Entry 4DX1 (X-ray diffraction, 2.85 A resolution); this record covers chain A.

== Chain A ==
Name: Transient receptor potential cation channel subfamily V member 4
Organism: Homo sapiens
Notes: fragment: N-terminal domain
UniProt: Q9HBA0 (TRPV4_HUMAN); numbering as in UniProt (aligned over 149-397)
Amino-acid sequence (259 residues; each row starts with the number of its first residue):
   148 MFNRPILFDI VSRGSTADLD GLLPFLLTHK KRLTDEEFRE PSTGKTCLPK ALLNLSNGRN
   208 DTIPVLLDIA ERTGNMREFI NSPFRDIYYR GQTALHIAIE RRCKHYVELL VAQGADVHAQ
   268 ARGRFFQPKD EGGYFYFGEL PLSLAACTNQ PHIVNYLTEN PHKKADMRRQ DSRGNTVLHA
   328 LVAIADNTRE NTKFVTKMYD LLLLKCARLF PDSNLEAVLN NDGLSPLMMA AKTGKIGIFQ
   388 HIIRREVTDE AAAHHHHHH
Not modelled in the structure: 398-406
Construct notes: initiating methionine (148); expression tag (398-406)
UniProt features mapped onto this chain:
  - binding site (ATP): Lys-192, Lys-197, Asn-201, Tyr-236 to Gln-239, Arg-248
  - binding site (a 1,2-diacyl-sn-glycero-3-phospho-(1D-myo-inositol-4,5-bisphosphate)): Arg-249 to Lys-251, Asn-296 to His-299, Lys-344
  - modified residue: Tyr-253 (Phosphotyrosine)
  - natural variant: Glu-183 (E183K: Found in a patient with spondyloepiphyseal dysplasia Maroteaux type), Lys-197 (K197R: In MTD), Leu-199 (L199F: In MTD), Arg-232 (R232C: In HMND8 and CMT2C), Arg-269 (R269C: In CMT2C; R269H: In HMND8 and CMT2C), Gly-270 (G270V: In FDAB), Arg-271 (R271P: In FDAB), Phe-273 (F273L: In FDAB), Glu-278 (E278K: In SMDK), Thr-295 (T295A: In MTD), Arg-315 (R315W: In CMT2C), Arg-316 (R316C: In CMT2C and SPSMA; R316H: In CMT2C), 4 further natural variant entries in UniProt
  - mutagenesis: Phe-231 (F231C: Decreased ATP-binding), Lys-251 (K251E: No effect on channel activity. No effect on interaction with membranes enriched in phosphatidylinositol-2,4-bisphosphate), Asn-296 (N296D: Loss of interaction with membranes enriched in phosphatidylinositol-2,4-bisphosphate; when associated with P-299), His-299 (H299P: Strongly decreased interaction with membranes enriched in phosphatidylinositol-2,4-bisphosphate. Loss of interaction with membranes enriched in phosphatidylinositol-2,4-bisphosphate ...), Lys-344 (K344E: No effect on channel activity. No effect on interaction with membranes enriched in phosphatidylinositol-2,4-bisphosphate)
Reported in the primary citation:
  - conformationally variable residues (loop rearrangement, side-chain flip): Tyr-235, Tyr-236, Phe-272, Phe-273, Tyr-281, Phe-282
  - disease-associated variants - R232C, I331T (37.97 +/- 0.07 degC): unchanged stability
  - disease-associated variants - R269C (38.6 +/- 0.2 degC): increased stability
  - disease-associated variants - E183K (33.78 +/- 0.06 degC), L199F: decreased stability
  - disease-associated variants - T295A: decreased expression
  - disease-associated variants - R232C, R269C, R269H, R315W, R316C, I331F, D333G: increased signaling (citing earlier work)

== Summary ==
Curated annotation (UniProt) lists 8 ATP-binding residues, 8 residues binding
1,2-diacyl-sn-glycero-3-phospho-(1D-myo-inositol-4,5-bisphosphate) and 5 mutagenesis sites. From the paper:
R232C, R269C and R269H, among others, increase signaling; conformational variability at Tyr-235, Tyr-236 and
Phe-272 among others; 11 substitutions were tested in all.
Chain A is Transient receptor potential cation channel subfamily V member 4 (Homo sapiens); the structure,
Crystal structure of the human TRPV4 ankyrin repeat domain, was determined by X-ray diffraction together with
4DX2 from the same study.
